9ILT - chains B and C of the 8 polymer chains in the assembly; structure by X-ray diffraction, 3.25 A resolution.

# Chain B
Molecule: Fe-S-cluster-containing hydrogenase components 1-like protein
From: Chloroflexus aurantiacus J-10-fl
UniProtKB: A9WEV3 (A9WEV3_CHLAA); residues 1-1029 here = UniProt positions 1-1029
Sequence (1029 residues; numbered 1 to 1029; the number before each row is that of its first residue):
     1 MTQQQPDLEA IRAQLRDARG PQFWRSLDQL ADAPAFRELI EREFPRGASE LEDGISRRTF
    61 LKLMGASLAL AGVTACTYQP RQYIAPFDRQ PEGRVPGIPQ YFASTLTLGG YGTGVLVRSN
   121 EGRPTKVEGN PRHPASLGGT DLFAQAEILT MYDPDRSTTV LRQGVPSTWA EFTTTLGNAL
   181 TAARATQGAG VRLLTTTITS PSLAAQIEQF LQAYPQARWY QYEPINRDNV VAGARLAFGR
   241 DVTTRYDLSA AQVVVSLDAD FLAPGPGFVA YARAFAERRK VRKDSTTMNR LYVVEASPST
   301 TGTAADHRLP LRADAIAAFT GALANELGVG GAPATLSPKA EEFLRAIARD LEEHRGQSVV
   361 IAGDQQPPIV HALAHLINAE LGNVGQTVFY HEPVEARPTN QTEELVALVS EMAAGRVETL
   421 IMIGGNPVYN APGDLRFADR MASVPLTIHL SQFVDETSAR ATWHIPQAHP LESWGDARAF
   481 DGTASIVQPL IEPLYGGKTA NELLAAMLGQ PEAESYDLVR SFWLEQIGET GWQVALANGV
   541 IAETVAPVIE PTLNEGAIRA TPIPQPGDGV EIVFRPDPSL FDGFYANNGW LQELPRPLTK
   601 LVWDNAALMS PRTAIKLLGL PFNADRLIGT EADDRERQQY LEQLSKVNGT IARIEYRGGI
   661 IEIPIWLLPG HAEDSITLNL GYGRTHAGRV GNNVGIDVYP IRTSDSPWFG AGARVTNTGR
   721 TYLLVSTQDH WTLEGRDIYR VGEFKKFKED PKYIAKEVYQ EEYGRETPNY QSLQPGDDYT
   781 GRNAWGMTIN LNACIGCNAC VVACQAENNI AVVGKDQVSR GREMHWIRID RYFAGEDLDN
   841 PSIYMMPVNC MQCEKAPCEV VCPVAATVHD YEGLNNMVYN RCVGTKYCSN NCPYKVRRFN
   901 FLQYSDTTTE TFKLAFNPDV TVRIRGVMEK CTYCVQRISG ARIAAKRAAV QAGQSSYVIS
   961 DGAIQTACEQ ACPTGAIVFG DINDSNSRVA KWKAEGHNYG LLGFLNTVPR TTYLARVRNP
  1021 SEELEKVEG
Unresolved in the structure: 1-74, 1027-1029
Bound ions: 4Fe-4S cluster Fe site 1: Cys-794, Cys-797, Cys-800, Cys-972; 4Fe-4S cluster Fe site 2: Cys-804, Cys-931, Cys-934, Cys-968; 4Fe-4S cluster Fe site 3: Cys-850, Cys-853, Cys-858, Cys-892; 3Fe-4S cluster Fe near Cys-862 (its only coordinating residue here)
Small-molecule neighbours:
  - 3Fe-4S cluster (F3S): Cys-862, Val-864, Ala-866, Thr-867, Met-877, Cys-882, Val-883, Gly-884, Thr-885, Lys-886, Tyr-887, Cys-888, Arg-897, Met-928
  - heme c (HEC), molecule 1: Tyr-78, Ala-865, Val-878, Asn-880, Arg-881
  - heme c (HEC), molecule 2: Arg-942, Ile-943, Lys-946
  - 4Fe-4S cluster (SF4), molecule 1: Met-787, Cys-804, Asn-808, Trp-826, Ile-827, Asn-849, Cys-931, Thr-932, Tyr-933, Cys-934, Thr-966, Ala-967, Cys-968
  - 4Fe-4S cluster (SF4), molecule 2: Ala-793, Cys-794, Ile-795, Gly-796, Cys-797, Asn-798, Ala-799, Cys-800, Ile-829, Pro-847, Cys-972, Pro-973, Thr-974, Ala-976, Ile-977
  - 4Fe-4S cluster (SF4), molecule 3: Cys-850, Met-851, Gln-852, Cys-853, Ala-856, Pro-857, Cys-858, Asn-875, Cys-892, Pro-893, Tyr-894, Val-896, Arg-897

# Chain C
Molecule: Polysulphide reductase NrfD
From: Chloroflexus aurantiacus J-10-fl
UniProtKB: A9WEV4 (A9WEV4_CHLAA); residue numbers follow UniProt; this construct covers 1-486
Sequence (486 residues; numbered 1 to 486; the number before each row is that of its first residue):
     1 MAQAQPLRTR PQDDGEAYLL PGETYTSISA KIGDVPLTPP LKTPKGWLAG FSVAFFMLMI
    61 FFVSVTWLFI RGVGIWGINI PVGWGMDIIN FVWWIGIGHA GTLISAILLL LNQGWRNSIN
   121 RFAEAMTLFA VACAGLYPIL HLGRPWLFYW LIPYPNTHGM WPQFRSALAW DVFAISTYAT
   181 VSLVFWLVGL IPDFATLRDR AKNIWVKRLY GIAALGWRGS ARHWHRYEMA SILLAGLSTP
   241 LVVSVHSIIS LDFAISQVPG WQVTVFPPYF VAGAVFAGFA MVLLLMIPVR TFYGFENYIT
   301 LHHLDVMAKV MLTTGMIVVY GYFMEVFASL YSGNEFEEYL LYNRLFGPSS WAYWGLLFCN
   361 AVAIQPLWFK KVRQNIPALL IISLIVSVGM WLERYVIIVI SLERDFLPSS WDIYIPTIWD
   421 WSLYIGTFGL FFTLLFLFIR VLPMINIFEM RLFLYQETEK AKQRAGHGAH GHGHEQSPAH
   481 GAATAD
Unresolved in the structure: 1-15, 465-486
Small-molecule neighbours: heme c (HEC): Trp-150, Thr-157, His-158, Met-160

# Chain B / chain C interface
Residue-residue contacts (112):
  Arg-635(B) with Glu-335(C), salt bridge; Tyr-339(C)
  Gln-639(B) with Tyr-342(C), hydrogen bond
  Glu-642(B) with Arg-404(C), salt bridge
  Gln-728(B) with Ser-409(C); Trp-411(C)
  Asp-729(B) with Asp-412(C)
  His-730(B) with Pro-408(C); Trp-411(C)
  Thr-732(B) with Pro-408(C)
  Leu-733(B) with Pro-408(C), hydrophobic
  Glu-734(B) with Tyr-339(C); Pro-408(C); Trp-411(C)
  Arg-736(B) with Glu-335(C); Phe-336(C); Tyr-339(C); Asp-405(C), hydrogen bond (side chain-backbone); Phe-406(C), hydrogen bond (side chain-backbone); Trp-411(C)
  Ile-738(B) with Leu-407(C), hydrophobic
  Arg-820(B) with Asn-79(C)
  Gly-821(B) with Asn-79(C); Ile-80(C), hydrogen bond (backbone-backbone)
  Arg-822(B) with Gly-74(C), hydrogen bond (side chain-backbone); Trp-76(C), hydrogen bond (side chain-backbone); Ile-78(C), hydrogen bond (side chain-backbone)
  Arg-828(B) with Leu-407(C); Ser-409(C); Ser-410(C), hydrogen bond
  Asp-830(B) with Ser-409(C), hydrogen bond
  Tyr-832(B) with Pro-408(C); Ser-409(C), hydrogen bond
  Pro-857(B) with Gln-257(C)
  Glu-859(B) with Gln-163(C), hydrogen bond (backbone-side chain)
  Val-860(B) with Gln-163(C); Arg-165(C); Ser-166(C)
  Val-861(B) with Gln-163(C); Ser-166(C)
  Cys-862(B) with Gln-163(C), hydrogen bond (backbone-side chain)
  Pro-863(B) with Leu-151(C), hydrophobic; Pro-162(C); Gln-163(C), hydrogen bond (backbone-backbone); Ser-166(C); Leu-168(C), hydrophobic
  Val-864(B) with Trp-150(C); Leu-151(C), hydrophobic
  Ala-865(B) with Met-160(C), hydrophobic; Trp-161(C)
  Tyr-879(B) with Arg-144(C), hydrogen bond (backbone-side chain)
  Asn-880(B) with Arg-144(C), hydrogen bond (backbone-side chain); Trp-150(C)
  Arg-881(B) with Trp-150(C); Met-160(C); Trp-161(C)
  Cys-882(B) with Arg-144(C), hydrogen bond (backbone-side chain)
  Val-883(B) with Leu-142(C); Arg-144(C), hydrogen bond (backbone-backbone); Leu-147(C)
  Gly-884(B) with His-141(C); Leu-142(C)
  Thr-885(B) with Trp-84(C), hydrogen bond (backbone-side chain); His-141(C); Leu-168(C)
  Lys-886(B) with Ile-78(C); Gly-83(C); Trp-84(C); His-141(C), hydrogen bond (side chain-backbone); Leu-142(C)
  Tyr-887(B) with Trp-84(C), hydrophobic; Leu-168(C), hydrophobic; Asp-252(C), hydrogen bond (side chain-backbone)
  Ser-889(B) with Ile-80(C), hydrogen bond (side chain-backbone)
  Asn-890(B) with Pro-81(C); Gly-83(C), hydrogen bond (side chain-backbone); Trp-84(C); Val-258(C); Leu-402(C)
  Asn-891(B) with Ser-256(C); Gln-257(C), hydrogen bond (side chain-backbone)
  Pro-893(B) with Gln-257(C); Phe-406(C)
  Tyr-894(B) with Leu-407(C); Ser-410(C), hydrogen bond (backbone-side chain)
  Lys-895(B) with Pro-81(C); Asp-405(C), salt bridge; Ser-410(C)
  Arg-897(B) with Ile-80(C)
  Arg-898(B) with Ile-80(C)
  Phe-899(B) with Val-73(C), hydrophobic; Ile-80(C)
  Phe-901(B) with Val-73(C); Gly-74(C), hydrogen bond (backbone-backbone); Ile-78(C), hydrophobic; Asn-79(C); Ile-80(C), hydrophobic
  Leu-902(B) with Arg-71(C); Gly-74(C)
  Arg-925(B) with Phe-69(C); Ile-70(C); Arg-71(C), hydrogen bond (side chain-backbone); Gly-72(C); Gly-143(C); Arg-144(C)
  Gly-926(B) with Arg-144(C)
  Val-927(B) with Arg-144(C)
  Leu-1002(B) with Phe-406(C), hydrophobic
  Phe-1004(B) with Phe-336(C), hydrophobic; Phe-406(C), hydrophobic
  Leu-1005(B) with Gln-257(C); Phe-406(C), hydrophobic
Also at the interface, not in a pair above, chain B (55 interface residues in all): Gly-735, Glu-823, Leu-1001, Thr-1007
Also at the interface, not in a pair above, chain C (51 interface residues in all): Ile-75, Gly-77, Asp-87, Ala-169, Ile-255, Trp-261

# Overview
Chain B and chain C form an interface of 55 and 51 residues respectively, with 26 hydrogen bonds and 3 salt
bridges. Among the polar pairs are Arg-635(B)/Glu-335(C), Glu-642(B)/Arg-404(C) and Lys-895(B)/Asp-405(C). One
heme c molecule is bound between chain B and chain C.
Chain B is Fe-S-cluster-containing hydrogenase components 1-like protein and chain C is Polysulphide reductase
NrfD, both from Chloroflexus aurantiacus J-10-fl; the structure, Crystal structure of alternative complex III
from Chloroflexus aurantiacus, was determined by X-ray diffraction.
